PDB entry 7VDU | X-ray diffraction, 1.53 A resolution | chain A

Chain A:
Molecule: Cyclin-dependent kinase 2
From: Homo sapiens
Notes: EC 2.7.11.22; fragment: kinase domain
UniProtKB: P24941 (CDK2_HUMAN); residues 1-298 here = UniProt positions 1-298
Chain sequence (300 residues; row label = number of the first residue in the row; numbers below 1 keep their minus sign (Gly-1 is residue -1)):
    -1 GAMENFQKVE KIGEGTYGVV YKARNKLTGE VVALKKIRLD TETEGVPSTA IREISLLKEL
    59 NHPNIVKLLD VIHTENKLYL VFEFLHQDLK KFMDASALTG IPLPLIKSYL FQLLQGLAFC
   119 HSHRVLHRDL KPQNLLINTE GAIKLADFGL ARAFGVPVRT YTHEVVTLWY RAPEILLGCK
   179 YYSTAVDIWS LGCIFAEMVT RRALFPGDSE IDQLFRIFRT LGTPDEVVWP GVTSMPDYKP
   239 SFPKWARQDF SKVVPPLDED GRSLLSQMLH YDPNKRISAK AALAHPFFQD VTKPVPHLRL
Disordered / not traced: 38-44, 297-298
Modified residues: Lys33 (lysine nz-carboxylic acid; KCX)
Sequence notes: expression tag (-1 to 0)
Residues lining bound ligands: 65L ([1-[3-fluoranyl-4-[(2-piperidin-4-yloxy-1,6-naphthyridin-7-yl)amino]phenyl]pyrazol-3-yl]methanol): Ile10, Gly13, Thr14, Val18, Ala31, Lys33, Val64, Phe80, Glu81, Phe82, Leu83, His84, Gln85, Asp86, Lys89, Gln131, Asn132, Leu134, Ala144, Asp145
Curated features (UniProtKB/Swiss-Prot):
  - active site: Asp127 (Proton acceptor)
  - binding site (ATP): Ile10 to Val18, Lys33, Glu81 to Leu83, Asp86, Lys129 to Asn132, Asp145
  - binding site (Mg(2+)): Asn132, Asp145
  - site (CDK7 binding): Lys9, Lys88, Lys89, Leu166
  - modified residue: Met1 (N-acetylmethionine), Lys6 (N6-acetyllysine), Thr14 (Phosphothreonine), Tyr15 (Phosphotyrosine), Tyr19 (Phosphotyrosine), Thr160 (Phosphothreonine)
  - natural variant: Pro45 (P45L: In a glioblastoma multiforme sample)
  - mutagenesis: Lys9 (K9F: Reduced phosphorylation by CAK), Thr14 (T14A: 2-fold increase in activity), Tyr15 (Y15F: 2-fold increase in activity), Lys88 to Lys89 (Reduced phosphorylation by CAK), Thr160 (T160A: Abolishes activity), Leu166 (L166R: Reduced phosphorylation by CAK and reduced kinase activity)

Overview:
Chain A binds compound 65L. From UniProt: active-site residue Asp127, 19 ATP-binding residues, Mg2+-binding
residues Asn132 and Asp145 and 7 mutagenesis sites.
Chain A is Cyclin-dependent kinase 2 (Homo sapiens); the structure, The structure of cyclin-dependent kinase 2
(CDK2) in complex with Compound 1, was determined by X-ray diffraction (same publication as 7VDP, 7VDQ, 7VDR
and 7VDS).
